Entry 6TE9 (electron microscopy, 3.58 A resolution); this record covers chains B and D of the 7 polymer chains in the assembly.

[Chain B]
Molecule: Phage portal protein, HK97 family
Organism: Rhodobacter capsulatus
UniProtKB: D5ATZ0 (D5ATZ0_RHOCB); numbering as in UniProt (aligned over 1-396)
Chain sequence (396 residues; row label = number of the first residue in the row):
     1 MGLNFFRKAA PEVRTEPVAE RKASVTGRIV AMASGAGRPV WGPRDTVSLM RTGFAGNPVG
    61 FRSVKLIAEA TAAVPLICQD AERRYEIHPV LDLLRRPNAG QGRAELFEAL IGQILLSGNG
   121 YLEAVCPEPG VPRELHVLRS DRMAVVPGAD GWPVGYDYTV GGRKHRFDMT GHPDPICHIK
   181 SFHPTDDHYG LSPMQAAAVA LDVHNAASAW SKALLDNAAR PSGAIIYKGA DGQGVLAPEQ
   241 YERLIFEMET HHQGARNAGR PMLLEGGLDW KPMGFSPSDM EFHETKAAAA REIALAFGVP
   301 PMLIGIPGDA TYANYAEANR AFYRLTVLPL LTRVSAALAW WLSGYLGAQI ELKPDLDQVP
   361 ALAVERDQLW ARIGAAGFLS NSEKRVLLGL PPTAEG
Unresolved in the structure: 1-23, 79-88, 394-396

[Chain D]
Molecule: Adaptor protein Rcc01688
Organism: Rhodobacter capsulatus
UniProtKB: D5ATZ4 (D5ATZ4_RHOCB); residues 1-197 here = UniProt positions 1-197
Chain sequence (197 residues; each row starts with the number of its first residue):
     1 MMLNEVTAVP GTALPVAEFR DHLRLGTGFA DLGAEDAALL SYLRAAIAAI EGRTAKALIS
    61 RGFRLALTAW RWGDMQTLPI APVATVTALR LVDAAGVETP VAAGWRLVPD MARPRIEALG
   121 AMLPMIPTGG RVEIDFTAGF GASWSALPVD LAQAVFLLAA QYYELRHDGA AEGGAMPFGV
   181 MALIERWRTV RVLGGRP
Unresolved in the structure: 172-174

[How chain B and chain D interact]
Pairs across the interface (23):
  Asp231(B) - Arg53(D)  salt bridge
  Asp231(B) - Met181(D)
  Gln233(B) - Arg53(D)  hydrogen bond (backbone-side chain)
  Gln233(B) - Met181(D)
  Gln233(B) - Glu185(D)
  Val235(B) - Gly52(D)
  Val235(B) - Arg53(D)
  Val235(B) - Arg188(D)
  Leu236(B) - Arg191(D)  hydrogen bond (backbone-side chain)
  Pro238(B) - Met1(D)
  Pro238(B) - Pro79(D)  hydrophobic
  Glu239(B) - Met1(D)
  Glu239(B) - Met2(D)
  Tyr241(B) - Arg191(D)
  Tyr241(B) - Leu193(D)  hydrogen bond (side chain-backbone)
  Glu242(B) - Met1(D)
  Glu242(B) - Arg71(D)  salt bridge
  Ile245(B) - Gly195(D)
  Met248(B) - Gly194(D)
  Glu249(B) - Arg196(D)
  Gln253(B) - Gly194(D)  hydrogen bond (side chain-backbone)
  Gln253(B) - Gly195(D)
  Gln253(B) - Arg196(D)
Also at the interface, not in a pair above, chain B (14 interface residues in all): Gly234, Gly254
Also at the interface, not in a pair above, chain D (15 interface residues in all): Thr189

[In short]
The interface between chain B and chain D involves 14 residues on one side and 15 on the other, with 4
hydrogen bonds and 2 salt bridges. Polar contacts include Asp231(B)-Arg53(D), Glu242(B)-Arg71(D) and
Gln233(B)-Arg53(D).
Chain B is Phage portal protein, HK97 family and chain D is Adaptor protein Rcc01688, both from Rhodobacter
capsulatus; the structure, Neck of native GTA particle computed with C6 symmetry, was determined by electron
microscopy together with 6TB9, 6TBA, 6TE8, 6TEB, 6TEH, 6TO8 and 3 further entries from the same study.
